6WGI - chains C and E of the 16 polymer chains in the assembly; structure by electron microscopy, 10.00 A resolution (very low resolution: no residue pairs are listed; an interface is given only as per-side residue counts).

# Chain C
Name: Origin recognition complex subunit 3
Source organism: Saccharomyces cerevisiae
UniProtKB: P54790 (ORC3_YEAST); residues 1-616 here = UniProt positions 1-616
Chain sequence (616 residues; row label = number of the first residue in the row):
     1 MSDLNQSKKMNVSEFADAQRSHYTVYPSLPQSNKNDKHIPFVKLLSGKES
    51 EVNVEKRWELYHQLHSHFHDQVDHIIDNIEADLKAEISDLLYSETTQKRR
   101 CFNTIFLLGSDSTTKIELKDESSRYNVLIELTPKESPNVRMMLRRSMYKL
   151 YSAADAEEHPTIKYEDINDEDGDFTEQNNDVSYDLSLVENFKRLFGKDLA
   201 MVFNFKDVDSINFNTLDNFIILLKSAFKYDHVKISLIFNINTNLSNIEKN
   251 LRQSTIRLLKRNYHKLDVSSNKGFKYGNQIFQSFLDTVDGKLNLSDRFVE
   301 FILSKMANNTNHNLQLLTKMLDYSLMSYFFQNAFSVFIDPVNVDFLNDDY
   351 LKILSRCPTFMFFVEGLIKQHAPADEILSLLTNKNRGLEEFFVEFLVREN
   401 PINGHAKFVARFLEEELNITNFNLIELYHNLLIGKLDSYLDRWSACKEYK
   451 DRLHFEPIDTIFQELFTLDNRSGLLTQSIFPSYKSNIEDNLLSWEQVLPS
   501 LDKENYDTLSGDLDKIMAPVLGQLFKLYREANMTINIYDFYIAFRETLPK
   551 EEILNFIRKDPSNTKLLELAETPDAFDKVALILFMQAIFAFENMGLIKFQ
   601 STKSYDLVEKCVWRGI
Unresolved in the structure: 1-15, 28-54, 160-179, 500-508, 616
Swiss-Prot annotation at these positions:
  - modified residue: S2 (N-acetylserine)

# Chain E
Name: Origin recognition complex subunit 5
Source organism: Saccharomyces cerevisiae
UniProtKB: P50874 (ORC5_YEAST); residues 1-479 here = UniProt positions 1-479
Chain sequence (479 residues; each row starts with the number of its first residue):
     1 MNVTTPEVAFREYQTNCLASYISADPDITPSNLILQGYSGTGKTYTLKKY
    51 FNANPNLHAVWLEPVELVSWKPLLQAIARTVQYKLKTLYPNIPTTDYDPL
   101 QVEEPFLLVKTLHNIFVQYESLQEKTCLFLILDGFDSLQDLDAALFNKYI
   151 KLNELLPKDSKINIKFIYTMLETSFLQRYSTHCIPTVMFPRYNVDEVSTI
   201 LVMSRCGELMEDSCLRKRIIEEQITDCTDDQFQNVAANFIHLIVQAFHSY
   251 TGNDIFALNDLIDFKWPKYVSRITKENIFEPLALYKSAIKLFLSTDDNLS
   301 ENGQGESAITTNRDDLENSQTYDLSIISKYLLIASYICSYLEPRYDASIF
   351 SRKTRIIQGRAAYGRRKKKEVNPRYLQPSLFAIERLLAIFQAIFPIQGKA
   401 ESGSLSALREESLMKANIEVFQNLSELHTLKLIATTMNKNIDYLSPKVRW
   451 KVNVPWEIIKEISESVHFNISDYFSDIHE
Unresolved in the structure: 1, 300-318, 354-371, 396-411, 477-479
Bound ions: Mg2+: T44 (together with ATP-gamma-S)
Ligand contacts:
  - ATP-gamma-S (AGS; phosphothiophosphoric acid-adenylate ester), molecule 1: V8, A9, F10, Y38, S39, G40, T41, G42, K43, T44, Y45, D133, Y192, I200, I255, F256
  - ATP-gamma-S (AGS), molecule 2: K151, E154, K158
Swiss-Prot annotation at these positions:
  - binding site (ATP): G37 to T44

# Interface between chain C and chain E
At this resolution (10 A) residue pairs are not listed: 47 residues of chain C and 40 of chain E lie at the interface.

# Summary
47 residues of chain C and 40 residues of chain E are in contact. Chain E binds ATP-gamma-S. Curated
annotation (UniProt) lists 8 ATP-binding residues on chain E.
Chain C is Origin recognition complex subunit 3 and chain E is Origin recognition complex subunit 5, both from
Saccharomyces cerevisiae; the structure, Atomic model of the mutant OCCM (ORC-Cdc6-Cdt1-Mcm2-7 with Mcm6 WHD
truncation) loaded on DNA at 10.5 ..., was determined by electron microscopy together with 6WGC, 6WGF and 6WGG
from the same study.
